1YAQ - chain A; structure by X-ray diffraction, 1.80 A resolution.

[Chain A]
Molecule: Lysozyme
Organism: Homo sapiens
Notes: EC 3.2.1.17
UniProt: P61626 (LYSC_HUMAN); residues 1-130 here correspond to UniProt positions 19-148 (UniProt number = residue number + 18)
Sequence (130 residues; row label = number of the first residue in the row):
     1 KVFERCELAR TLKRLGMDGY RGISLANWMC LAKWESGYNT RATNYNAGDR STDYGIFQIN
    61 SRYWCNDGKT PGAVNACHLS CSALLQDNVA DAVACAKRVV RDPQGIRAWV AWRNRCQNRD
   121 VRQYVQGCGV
Differences from the reference sequence: engineered mutation Val89 (Ile107 in P61626)
Swiss-Prot annotation at these positions:
  - active site: Glu35, Asp53
Disulfides: Cys6-Cys128, Cys30-Cys116, Cys65-Cys81, Cys77-Cys95
Metal / ion sites: Na+: Ser61, Cys65, Val74

[In short]
Ser61, Cys65 and Val74 form the Na+ site. Curated annotation (UniProt) lists active-site residues Glu35 and
Asp53.
Chain A is Lysozyme (Homo sapiens); the structure, Contribution of hydrophobic residues to the stability of
human lysozyme: calorimetric studies and X-ray structural analysis ..., was determined by X-ray diffraction,
deposited together with 1YAM, 1YAN, 1YAO and 1YAP.
